1M1G - chain A; structure by X-ray diffraction, 2.00 A resolution.

# Chain A
Protein: Transcription antitermination protein nusG
Organism: Aquifex aeolicus
UniProt: O67757 (NUSG_AQUAE); numbering as in UniProt (aligned over 1-248)
Chain sequence (248 residues; numbered 1 to 248; the number before each row is that of its first residue):
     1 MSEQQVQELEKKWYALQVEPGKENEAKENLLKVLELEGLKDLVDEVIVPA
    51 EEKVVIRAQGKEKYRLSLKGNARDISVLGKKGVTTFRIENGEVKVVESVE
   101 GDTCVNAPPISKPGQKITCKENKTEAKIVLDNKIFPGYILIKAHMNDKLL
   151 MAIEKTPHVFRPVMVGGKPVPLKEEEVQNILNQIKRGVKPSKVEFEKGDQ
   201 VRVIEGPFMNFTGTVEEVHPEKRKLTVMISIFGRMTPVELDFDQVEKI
Not modelled in the structure: 1-8
Disulfides: C104-C119
What the authors report for this chain:
  - contacts within the chain: L150-P162 (hydrophobic contact), K142-E174 (salt bridge), W13-E174 (hydrogen bond)
  - conformationally variable residues (order/disorder transition): G187 to E194

# Overview
The paper reports conformational variability at G187; contacts within the chain involving C104, C119 and L150
among others.
Chain A is Transcription antitermination protein nusG (Aquifex aeolicus); the structure, Crystal Structure of
Aquifex aeolicus N-utilization substance G (NusG), Space Group P2(1), was determined by X-ray diffraction,
deposited together with 1M1H.
